Entry 7TVF (X-ray diffraction, 2.17 A resolution); this record covers chains F and E of the 3 polymer chains in the assembly.

== Chain F ==
Molecule: Serine/threonine-protein phosphatase PP1-alpha catalytic subunit
Source organism: Homo sapiens
Notes: EC 3.1.3.16
UniProtKB: P62136 (PP1A_HUMAN); residue numbers follow UniProt; this construct covers 2-330
Amino-acid sequence (329 residues; each row starts with the number of its first residue):
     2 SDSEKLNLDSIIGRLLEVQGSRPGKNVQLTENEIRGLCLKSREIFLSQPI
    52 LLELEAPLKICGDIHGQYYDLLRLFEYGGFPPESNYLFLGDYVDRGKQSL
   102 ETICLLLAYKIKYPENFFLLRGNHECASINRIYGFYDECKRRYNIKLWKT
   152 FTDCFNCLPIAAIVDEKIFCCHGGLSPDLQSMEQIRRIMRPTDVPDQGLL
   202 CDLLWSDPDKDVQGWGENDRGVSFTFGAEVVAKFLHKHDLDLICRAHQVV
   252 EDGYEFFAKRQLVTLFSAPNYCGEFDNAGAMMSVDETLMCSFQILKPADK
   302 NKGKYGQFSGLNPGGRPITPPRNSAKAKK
Disordered / not traced: 2-6, 300-330
Metal / ion sites: Mn2+ site 1: Asp64, His66, Asp92; Mn2+ site 2: Asp92, Asn124, His173, His248
Swiss-Prot annotation at these positions:
  - active site: His125 (Proton donor)
  - binding site (Mn(2+)): Asp64, His66, Asp92, Asn124, His173, His248
  - modified residue: Ser2 (N-acetylserine), Ser22 (Phosphoserine), Lys305 (N6-acetyllysine), Tyr306 (Phosphotyrosine), Thr320 (Phosphothreonine), Ser325 (Phosphoserine)
  - mutagenesis: Pro50 (P50R: Promotes SMP complex formation), Ala57 (A57P: No effect on SMP complex formation), Glu184 (E184A: Promotes SMP complex formation), Arg188 (R188A: Abolishes SMP complex formation)
What the authors report for this chain:
  - disease-associated variants - P50R, E184A (Kd 35 nM): increased binding to Leucine-rich repeat protein SHOC-2
  - disease-associated variants - A57P: unchanged binding to Leucine-rich repeat protein SHOC-2

== Chain E ==
Molecule: Ras-related protein M-Ras
Source organism: Homo sapiens
Notes: EC 3.6.5.2
UniProtKB: O14807 (RASM_HUMAN); residue numbers follow UniProt; this construct covers 1-178
Amino-acid sequence (179 residues; each row starts with the number of its first residue; numbering starts at 0):
     0 GMATSAVPSDNLPTYKLVVVGDGGVGKSALTIQFFQKIFVPDYDPTIEDS
    50 YLKHTEIDNQWAILDVLDTAGLEEFSAMREQYMRTGDGFLIVYSVTDKAS
   100 FEHVDRFHQLILRVKDRESFPMILVANKVDLMHLRKITREQGKEMATKHN
   150 IPYIETSAKDPPLNVDKAFHDLVRVIRQQ
Disordered / not traced: 0-5
Construct notes: expression tag (0); engineered mutation Leu71 (Gln in O14807)
Metal / ion sites: Mg2+: Ser27, Thr45 (together with GMP-PNP)
Residues lining bound ligands: GMP-PNP (GNP; phosphoaminophosphonic acid-guanylate ester): Asp21, Gly22, Gly23, Val24, Gly25, Lys26, Ser27, Ala28, Phe38, Val39, Pro40, Asp41, Tyr42, Asp43, Pro44, Thr45, Thr68, Ala69, Gly70, Leu71, Asn126, Lys127, Asp129, Leu130, Ser156, Ala157, Lys158
Swiss-Prot annotation at these positions:
  - motif: Tyr42 to Tyr50 (Effector region)
  - binding site (GTP): Asp21, Gly22, Gly23, Val24, Gly25, Lys26, Ser27, Ala28, Phe38, Val39, Pro40, Tyr42, Pro44, Thr45, Gly70, Asn126, Lys127, Asp129, Ser156, Ala157 and 1 more in UniProt
  - binding site (Mg(2+)): Ser27, Thr45, Asp67
  - natural variant: Gly23 (G23V: In NS11), Thr68 (T68I: In NS11)
  - mutagenesis: Gly22 (G22V: Promotes GTP binding), Asp41 (D41A: Impairs SMP complex formation), His53 (H53A: Impairs SMP complex formation), Phe74 (F74A/Y: Impairs SMP complex formation), Met131 to Leu133 (Impairs SMP complex formation when mutated to corresponding residues in HRAS; Impairs SMP complex formation when mutated to corresponding residues in KRAS), His132 (H132A: Impairs SMP complex formation)

== Interface between chain F and chain E ==
Pairs across the interface - 16 pairs, chain F then chain E:
  Pro178(F) - His53(E)  hydrogen bond (backbone-side chain)
  Asp179(F) - Leu51(E)
  Asp179(F) - Lys52(E)
  Asp179(F) - His53(E)  hydrogen bond (side chain-backbone)
  Gln185(F) - Leu51(E)
  Arg188(F) - Asp48(E)  salt bridge
  Arg188(F) - Ser49(E)  hydrogen bond (side chain-backbone)
  Arg188(F) - Tyr50(E)
  Ile189(F) - Gln35(E)
  Met190(F) - Ile31(E)  hydrophobic
  Met190(F) - Gln35(E)  hydrogen bond (backbone-side chain)
  Thr193(F) - Gln35(E)  hydrogen bond
  Thr193(F) - Ile37(E)
  Trp216(F) - Val6(E)
  Phe225(F) - Val6(E)
  Phe225(F) - Pro7(E)
Interface residues without a listed pair, chain F (13 interface residues in all): Gln181, Pro192, Gln198, Glu218
Interface residues without a listed pair, chain E (13 interface residues in all): Lys36, Val39

== In short ==
Chain F and chain E each contribute 13 residues to their interface; the contacts include 5 hydrogen bonds and
1 salt bridge. Polar contacts include Arg188(F)-Asp48(E), Pro178(F)-His53(E) and Asp179(F)-His53(E). From the
paper: P50R and E184A of chain F increase binding to Leucine-rich repeat protein SHOC-2; A57P of chain F
leaves binding to Leucine-rich repeat protein SHOC-2 unchanged.
Here chain F is Serine/threonine-protein phosphatase PP1-alpha catalytic subunit and chain E is Ras-related
protein M-Ras, both from Homo sapiens. Entry 7TVF (Crystal structure of the SHOC2-MRAS-PP1CA (SMP) complex to
a resolution of 2.17 Angstrom) was determined by X-ray diffraction (same publication as 7TVG).
